Entry 9L6B (X-ray diffraction, 2.30 A resolution); this record covers chains B and C of the 3 polymer chains in the assembly.

[Chain B]
Name: UPF0225 protein YchJ -B
Source organism: Salmonella enterica subsp. enterica serovar Typhimurium str. 14028S
UniProtKB: A0A0F6B249 (A0A0F6B249_SALT1); residues 61-120 here = UniProt positions 61-120
Amino-acid sequence (60 residues; row label = number of the first residue in the row):
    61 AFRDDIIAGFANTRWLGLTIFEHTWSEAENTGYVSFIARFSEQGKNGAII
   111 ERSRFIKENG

[Chain C]
Name: UPF0225 protein YchJ -C
Source organism: Salmonella enterica subsp. enterica serovar Typhimurium str. 14028S
UniProtKB: A0A0F6B249 (A0A0F6B249_SALT1); residues 121-152 here = UniProt positions 121-152
Amino-acid sequence (32 residues; numbered 121 to 152; the number before each row is that of its first residue):
   121 QWYYIDGTRPQLGRNDPCPCGSGKKFKKCCGQ

[Chain B / chain C interface]
Pairs across the interface (32):
  Phe81(B) with Pro139(C), hydrophobic
  Trp85(B) with Trp122(C), hydrophobic
  Asn90(B) with Trp122(C)
  Thr91(B) with Trp122(C)
  Gly92(B) with Trp122(C)
  Ile97(B) with Pro139(C); Cys140(C)
  Ala108(B) with Cys150(C)
  Ile110(B) with Arg129(C); Phe146(C), hydrophobic
  Glu111(B) with Gly127(C); Thr128(C), hydrogen bond (side chain-backbone); Arg129(C); Pro130(C)
  Arg112(B) with Gly127(C); Thr128(C), hydrogen bond (backbone-backbone); Pro130(C)
  Ser113(B) with Tyr124(C); Asp126(C)
  Arg114(B) with Ile125(C), hydrogen bond (backbone-backbone); Asp126(C), salt bridge
  Phe115(B) with Trp122(C); Tyr123(C); Tyr124(C), hydrophobic
  Ile116(B) with Gln121(C); Trp122(C); Tyr123(C), hydrogen bond (backbone-backbone)
  Lys117(B) with Gln121(C); Trp122(C)
  Glu118(B) with Gln121(C), hydrogen bond (backbone-backbone); Tyr123(C)
  Asn119(B) with Gln121(C), hydrogen bond (backbone-backbone)
Interface residues without a listed pair, chain B (19 interface residues in all): Arg99, Gly120
Interface residues without a listed pair, chain C (15 interface residues in all): Leu132

[In short]
The interface between chain B and chain C involves 19 residues on one side and 15 on the other; the contacts
include 6 hydrogen bonds and 1 salt bridge. Among the polar pairs are Arg114(B)-Asp126(C), Glu111(B)-Thr128(C)
and Arg112(B)-Thr128(C).
Chain B is UPF0225 protein YchJ -B and chain C is UPF0225 protein YchJ -C, both from Salmonella enterica
subsp. enterica serovar Typhimurium str. 14028S; the structure, A ROS-Sensing Transcription Factor Promotes
RpoS Accumulation to Resist Oxidative Stress, was determined by X-ray diffraction.
